7SMT - chains C and D of the 5 polymer chains in the assembly; structure by electron microscopy, 2.56 A resolution.

# Chain C
Name: Acetylcholine receptor subunit beta
Source organism: Tetronarce californica
UniProt: P02712 (ACHB_TETCF); residues 1-469 here correspond to UniProt positions 25-493 (UniProt number = residue number + 24)
Chain sequence (469 residues; numbered 1 to 469; the number before each row is that of its first residue):
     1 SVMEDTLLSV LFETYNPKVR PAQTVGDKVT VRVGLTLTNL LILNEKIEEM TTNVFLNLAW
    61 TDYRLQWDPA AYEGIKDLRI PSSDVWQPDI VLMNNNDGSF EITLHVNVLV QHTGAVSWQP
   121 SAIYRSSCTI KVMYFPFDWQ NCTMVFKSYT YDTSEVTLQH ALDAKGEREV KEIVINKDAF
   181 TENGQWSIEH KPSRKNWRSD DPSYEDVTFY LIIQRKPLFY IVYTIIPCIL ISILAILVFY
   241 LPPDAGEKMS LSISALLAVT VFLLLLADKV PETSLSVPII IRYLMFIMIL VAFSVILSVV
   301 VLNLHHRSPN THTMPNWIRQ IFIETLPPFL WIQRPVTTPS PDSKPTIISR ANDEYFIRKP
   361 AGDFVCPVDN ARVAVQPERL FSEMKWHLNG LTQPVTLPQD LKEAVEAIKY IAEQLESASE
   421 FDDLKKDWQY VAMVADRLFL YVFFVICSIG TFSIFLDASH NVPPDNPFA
Not modelled in the structure: 335-397
Cystine bridges: Cys128-Cys142
Glycans and other covalent adducts: glycan linked to Asn141

# Chain D
Name: Acetylcholine receptor subunit alpha
Source organism: Tetronarce californica
UniProt: P02710 (ACHA_TETCF); residues 1-437 here correspond to UniProt positions 25-461 (UniProt number = residue number + 24)
Chain sequence (437 residues; numbered 1 to 437; the number before each row is that of its first residue):
     1 SEHETRLVAN LLENYNKVIR PVEHHTHFVD ITVGLQLIQL ISVDEVNQIV ETNVRLRQQW
    61 IDVRLRWNPA DYGGIKKIRL PSDDVWLPDL VLYNNADGDF AIVHMTKLLL DYTGKIMWTP
   121 PAIFKSYCEI IVTHFPFDQQ NCTMKLGIWT YDGTKVSISP ESDRPDLSTF MESGEWVMKD
   181 YRGWKHWVYY TCCPDTPYLD ITYHFIMQRI PLYFVVNVII PCLLFSFLTG LVFYLPTDSG
   241 EKMTLSISVL LSLTVFLLVI VELIPSTSSA VPLIGKYMLF TMIFVISSII ITVVVINTHH
   301 RSPSTHTMPQ WVRKIFIDTI PNVMFFSTMK RASKEKQENK IFADDIDISD ISGKQVTGEV
   361 IFQTPLIKNP DVKSAIEGVK YIAEHMKSDE ESSNAAEEWK YVAMVIDHIL LCVFMLICII
   421 GTVSVFAGRL IELSQEG
Not modelled in the structure: 332-369, 434-437
Cystine bridges: Cys128-Cys142, Cys192-Cys193
Glycans and other covalent adducts: glycan linked to Asn141
Residues lining bound ligands: D-tubocurarine (TC9): Tyr93, Trp149, Thr150, Tyr151, Tyr190, Cys192, Cys193, Tyr198
Reported in the primary citation:
  - mutagenesis - F233A (3-fold), F233A/F414A (7-fold): increased signaling in response to agonist
  - mutagenesis - F284A: unchanged signaling in response to agonist

# Chain C / chain D interface
Contacting residue pairs - 102 pairs, chain C then chain D:
  Lys18(C) - Pro81(D)
  Lys18(C) - Asp84(D)  salt bridge
  Lys18(C) - Lys107(D)
  Val19(C) - Ser1(D)
  Val19(C) - Glu4(D)
  Arg20(C) - Ser1(D)
  Pro21(C) - Ser1(D)
  Ala22(C) - Ser1(D)
  Val25(C) - Gly73(D)
  Val25(C) - Ile75(D)  hydrophobic
  Tyr63(C) - Ser1(D)  hydrogen bond (side chain-backbone)
  Tyr63(C) - Glu2(D)  hydrogen bond (side chain-backbone)
  Asn96(C) - Gln39(D)  hydrogen bond
  Asn96(C) - Ile41(D)
  Gly98(C) - His104(D)  hydrogen bond (backbone-side chain)
  Gly98(C) - Ile123(D)
  Phe100(C) - Arg55(D)
  Phe100(C) - Pro121(D)  hydrophobic
  Ser127(C) - Met171(D)
  Tyr149(C) - Arg55(D)
  Tyr149(C) - Thr106(D)
  Tyr149(C) - Thr119(D)  hydrogen bond (side chain-backbone)
  Tyr149(C) - Pro120(D)
  Tyr149(C) - Pro121(D)
  Thr150(C) - Arg79(D)  hydrogen bond (backbone-side chain)
  Thr150(C) - Lys107(D)
  Tyr151(C) - Arg79(D)
  Tyr151(C) - Lys107(D)  hydrogen bond
  Asp152(C) - Arg79(D)  salt bridge
  Glu155(C) - Arg79(D)  salt bridge
  Arg198(C) - Thr169(D)
  Gly246(C) - Glu241(D)
  Glu247(C) - Glu241(D)
  Lys248(C) - Glu241(D)
  Met249(C) - Glu241(D)  hydrogen bond (backbone-side chain)
  Ile253(C) - Leu245(D)  hydrophobic
  Ile253(C) - Ser248(D)
  Leu256(C) - Phe225(D)  hydrophobic
  Leu256(C) - Leu228(D)  hydrophobic
  Leu257(C) - Ser252(D)
  Thr260(C) - Phe225(D)
  Thr260(C) - Phe256(D)
  Leu264(C) - Val255(D)  hydrophobic
  Leu264(C) - Phe256(D)  hydrophobic
  Ala267(C) - Tyr213(D)
  Ala267(C) - Asn217(D)
  Pro271(C) - Tyr213(D)
  Glu272(C) - Glu175(D)
  Glu272(C) - Tyr213(D)
  Thr273(C) - Gly174(D)
  Thr273(C) - Glu175(D)
  Thr273(C) - Tyr213(D)
  Ser274(C) - Gly174(D)  hydrogen bond (backbone-backbone)
  Ser274(C) - Ile210(D)  hydrogen bond (side chain-backbone)
  Ser274(C) - Leu212(D)
  Ser274(C) - Tyr213(D)  hydrogen bond (side chain-backbone)
  Leu275(C) - Gly174(D)
  Val277(C) - Leu212(D)  hydrophobic
  Ile281(C) - Val216(D)  hydrophobic
  Met285(C) - Val216(D)
  Met285(C) - Ile220(D)  hydrophobic
  Met288(C) - Leu224(D)  hydrophobic
  Ala292(C) - Leu224(D)  hydrophobic
  Ile296(C) - Leu228(D)  hydrophobic
  Ile296(C) - Leu231(D)  hydrophobic
  Val299(C) - Leu231(D)  hydrophobic
  Val299(C) - Leu235(D)  hydrophobic
  Leu302(C) - Leu235(D)  hydrophobic
  Leu302(C) - Pro236(D)
  Asn303(C) - Tyr234(D)  hydrogen bond (side chain-backbone)
  Asn303(C) - Pro236(D)
  His306(C) - Pro236(D)
  His306(C) - Asp238(D)
  His306(C) - Ser239(D)
  Arg307(C) - Tyr234(D)  hydrogen bond
  Arg307(C) - Thr328(D)
  Ser308(C) - Glu397(D)
  Pro309(C) - Lys330(D)
  Asn310(C) - Lys330(D)  hydrogen bond (backbone-side chain)
  Asn310(C) - Glu397(D)
  Thr311(C) - Met329(D)
  Thr311(C) - Lys330(D)  hydrogen bond (backbone-backbone)
  Thr311(C) - Glu397(D)
  Thr311(C) - Met404(D)
  His312(C) - Thr328(D)  hydrogen bond (side chain-backbone)
  Thr313(C) - Thr328(D)  hydrogen bond (backbone-side chain)
  Thr313(C) - Lys330(D)
  Pro315(C) - Thr328(D)
  Asp400(C) - Ile376(D)
  Glu403(C) - Ile376(D)
  Glu403(C) - Lys380(D)
  Ala407(C) - Val379(D)  hydrophobic
  Ala407(C) - Ala383(D)  hydrophobic
  Ile408(C) - Val379(D)  hydrophobic
  Tyr410(C) - Ala383(D)
  Tyr410(C) - Met386(D)
  Tyr410(C) - Lys387(D)
  Tyr410(C) - Glu390(D)  hydrogen bond
  Ile411(C) - Ile382(D)  hydrophobic
  Ile411(C) - Met386(D)  hydrophobic
  Gln414(C) - Met386(D)
  Gln414(C) - Glu390(D)  hydrogen bond
Interface residues without a listed pair, chain C (71 interface residues in all): Thr14, Asn16, Glu48, Arg64, Trp86, Met93, Asp97, Ser250, Leu263, Val270, Ser276, Val295, Val300, Ala404
Interface residues without a listed pair, chain D (69 interface residues in all): His3, Thr5, Val8, Leu12, Tyr72, Gly74, Ser173, Pro221, Thr244, Val259, Lys373, Tyr401, His408

# Overview
71 residues of chain C face 69 of chain D across their interface, with 19 hydrogen bonds and 3 salt bridges.
Polar contacts include Lys18(C)-Asp84(D), Asp152(C)-Arg79(D) and Glu155(C)-Arg79(D). From the paper: F233A and
F233A/F414A of chain D increase signaling in response to agonist; F284A of chain D leaves signaling in
response to agonist unchanged.
Chain C is Acetylcholine receptor subunit beta and chain D is Acetylcholine receptor subunit alpha, both from
Tetronarce californica; the structure, Cryo-EM structure of Torpedo acetylcholine receptor in complex with
d-tubocurarine and carbachol, was determined by electron microscopy together with 7SMM, 7SMQ, 7SMR and 7SMS
from the same study.
